PDB entry 5TEZ | X-ray diffraction, 1.70 A resolution | chains A and J of the 5 polymer chains in the assembly

[Chain A]
Molecule: HLA class I histocompatibility antigen, A-2 alpha chain
Organism: Homo sapiens
UniProtKB: P01892 (1A02_HUMAN); residues 1-275 here correspond to UniProt positions 25-299 (UniProt number = residue number + 24)
Sequence (275 residues; each row starts with the number of its first residue):
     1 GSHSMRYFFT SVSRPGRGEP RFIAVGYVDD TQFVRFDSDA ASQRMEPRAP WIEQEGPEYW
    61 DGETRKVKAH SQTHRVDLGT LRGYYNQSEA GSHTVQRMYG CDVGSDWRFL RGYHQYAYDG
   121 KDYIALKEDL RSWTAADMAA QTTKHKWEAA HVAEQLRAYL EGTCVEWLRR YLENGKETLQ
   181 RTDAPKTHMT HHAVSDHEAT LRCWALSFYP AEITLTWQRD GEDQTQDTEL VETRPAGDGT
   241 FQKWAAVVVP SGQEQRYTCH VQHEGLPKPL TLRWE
Disulfides: C101-C164, C203-C259
What the authors report for this chain:
  - conformationally variable residues (side-chain flip): Q155

[Chain J]
Molecule: TCR F50 beta chain
Organism: Homo sapiens
Sequence (243 residues; row label = number of the first residue in the row):
     1 EAQVTQNPRY LITVTGKKLT VTCSQNMNHE YMSWYRQDPG LGLRQIYYSM NVEVTDKGDV
    61 PEGYKVSRKE KRNFPLILES PSPNQTSLYF CASSLLGGWS EAFFGQGTRL TVTEDLKNVF
   121 PPEVAVFEPS EAEISHTQKA TLVCLATGFY PDHVELSWWV NGKEVHSGVC TDPQPLKEQP
   181 ALNDSRYALS SRLRVSATFW QNPRNHFRCQ VQFYGLSEND EWTQDRAKPV TQIVSAEAWG
   241 RAD
Disordered / not traced: 1-2, 243
Disulfides: C23-C91, C144-C209

[How chain A and chain J interact]
Residue-residue contacts (10):
  Q72(A) - M50(J)
  V76(A) - M50(J)  hydrophobic
  T80(A) - N51(J)  hydrogen bond
  Y84(A) - E30(J)  hydrogen bond
  K146(A) - E30(J)  salt bridge
  K146(A) - L95(J)
  A150(A) - L96(J)  hydrophobic
  A150(A) - W99(J)
  V152(A) - W99(J)  hydrophobic
  Q155(A) - W99(J)
Other interface residues (no listed pair), chain A (12 interface residues in all): R75, W147, A149, H151
Other interface residues (no listed pair), chain J (8 interface residues in all): V54, D56
Interface features reported in the paper:
  - pairs named by the authors: T80(A)-N51(J) (hydrogen bond), Y84(A)-E30(J) (hydrogen bond), A150(A)-W99(J) (hydrophobic contact), V152(A)-W99(J) (hydrophobic contact), Q155(A)-W99(J)

[Overview]
12 residues of chain A face 8 of chain J across their interface; the contacts include 2 hydrogen bonds and 1
salt bridge. Polar contacts include K146(A)-E30(J), T80(A)-N51(J) and Y84(A)-E30(J). The authors report
hydrogen bonds between T80(A) and N51(J) and Y84(A) and E30(J); hydrophobic contacts between A150(A) and
W99(J) and V152(A) and W99(J); a contact between Q155(A) and W99(J). The paper reports conformational
variability at Q155(A).
Here chain A is HLA class I histocompatibility antigen, A-2 alpha chain and chain J is TCR F50 beta chain,
both from Homo sapiens. Entry 5TEZ (TCR F50 recgonizing M1-HLA-A2) was determined by X-ray diffraction.
